PDB entry 8Q1F | X-ray diffraction, 1.01 A resolution | chains A and B

Chain A (and B):
Protein: Beta-phosphoglucomutase
Organism: Lactococcus lactis subsp. lactis Il1403
Notes: chain B of this document is another copy of the same molecule, construct and numbering; everything in this record applies to it too
Reference sequence: A0A0A7T4I1 (A0A0A7T4I1_LACLL); residues 1-221 here = UniProt positions 1-221
Sequence (221 residues; each row starts with the number of its first residue):
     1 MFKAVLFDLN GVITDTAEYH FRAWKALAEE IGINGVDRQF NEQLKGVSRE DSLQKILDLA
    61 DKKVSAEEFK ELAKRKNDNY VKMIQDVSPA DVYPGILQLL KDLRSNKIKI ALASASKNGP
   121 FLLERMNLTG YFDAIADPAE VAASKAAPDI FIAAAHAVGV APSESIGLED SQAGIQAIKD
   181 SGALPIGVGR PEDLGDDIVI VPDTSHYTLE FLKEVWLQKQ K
Construct notes: engineered mutation N10 (Asp in A0A0A7T4I1), A146 (Pro in A0A0A7T4I1)
Bound ions: Mg2+ site 1: D8, E169 (together with 1,6-di-O-phosphono-beta-D-glucopyranose); Mg2+ site 2: D8, N10, D170 (together with 1,6-di-O-phosphono-beta-D-glucopyranose); Na+: T129, F132
Small-molecule neighbours: 1,6-di-O-phosphono-beta-D-glucopyranose (B16): D8, L9, N10, H20, L44, K45, G46, V47, S48, R49, S52, K76, N77, Y80, S114, A115, S116, K117, N118, E169, D170
From the paper describing this entry:
  - binding site for 1,6-di-O-phosphono-beta-D-glucopyranose: D8, G46, R49
  - conformationally variable residues (loop rearrangement, side-chain flip): V141 to K145
  - contacts within the chain: Y80-I84, G46-K145, S144-A147
  - catalytic residues: D8

Chain A / chain B interface:
Pairs across the interface - 22 pairs, chain A then chain B:
  Q172(A) with D61(B), hydrogen bond
  K179(A) with L59(B)
  G195(A) with D58(B)
  D196(A) with Q43(B); K55(B), salt bridge; D58(B), hydrogen bond (backbone-side chain); K145(B), salt bridge
  D197(A) with Q43(B), hydrogen bond (backbone-side chain); K55(B); D58(B); L59(B)
  L217(A) with R190(B), hydrogen bond (backbone-side chain); E192(B)
  Q218(A) with Q172(B); R190(B); E192(B), hydrogen bond (backbone-backbone); D193(B)
  K219(A) with Q43(B)
  Q220(A) with R190(B), hydrogen bond (backbone-side chain)
  K221(A) with E42(B); R190(B); D193(B), salt bridge
Other interface residues (no listed pair), chain A (11 interface residues in all): Q176
Other interface residues (no listed pair), chain B (13 interface residues in all): Q39, F40

In short:
The interface between chain A and chain B involves 11 residues on one side and 13 on the other; the contacts
include 6 hydrogen bonds and 3 salt bridges. Among the polar pairs are D196(A)-K55(B), D196(A)-K145(B) and
K221(A)-D193(B). From the paper: the catalytic residue D8(A); a binding site for
1,6-di-O-phosphono-beta-D-glucopyranose at D8(A), G46(A) and R49(A).
Both chains are Beta-phosphoglucomutase (Lactococcus lactis subsp. lactis Il1403). Entry 8Q1F (D10N,P146A
variant of beta-phosphoglucomutase from Lactococcus lactis in complex with native beta-glucose
1,6-bisphosphate intermediate) was determined by X-ray diffraction (same publication as 8Q1C, 8Q1D and 8Q1E).
